7T2C - chains A and C of the 5 polymer chains in the assembly; structure by X-ray diffraction, 3.10 A resolution.

# Chain A
Name: HLA class II histocompatibility antigen, DP alpha 1 chain
From: Homo sapiens
Reference sequence: P20036 (DPA1_HUMAN); residues 1-181 here correspond to UniProt positions 32-212 (UniProt number = residue number + 31)
Amino-acid sequence (181 residues; each row starts with the number of its first residue):
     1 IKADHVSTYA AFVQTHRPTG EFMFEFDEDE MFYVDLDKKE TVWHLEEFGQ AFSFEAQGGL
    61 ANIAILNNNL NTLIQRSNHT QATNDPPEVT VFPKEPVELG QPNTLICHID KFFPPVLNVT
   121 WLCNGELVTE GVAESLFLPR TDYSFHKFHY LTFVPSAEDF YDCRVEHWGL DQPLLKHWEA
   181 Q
Disordered / not traced: 181
Cystine bridges: Cys107-Cys163
Covalent attachments: N-acetylglucosamine (NAG) linked to Asn118
Curated features (UniProtKB/Swiss-Prot):
  - region: Glu179 to Gln181 (Connecting peptide)
  - glycosylation (N-linked (GlcNAc...) asparagine): Asn78, Asn118

# Chain C
Name: Pneumolysin-derived peptide
From: Streptococcus pneumoniae
Reference sequence: Q04IN8 (TACY_STRP2); residues -1 to 11 here correspond to UniProt positions 429-441 (UniProt number = residue number + 430)
Amino-acid sequence (15 residues; numbered -3 to 11; the number before each row is that of its first residue; numbers below 1 keep their minus sign (Gly-3 is residue -3)):
    -3 GATGLAWEWW RTVYE
Disordered / not traced: -3 to -2, 11
Construct notes: cloning artifact (-3 to -2)

# Interface between chain A and chain C
Pairs across the interface (29; chain A residue first):
  Tyr9(A) - Ala2(C)  hydrogen bond (side chain-backbone)
  Tyr9(A) - Trp3(C)
  Tyr9(A) - Trp6(C)
  Ala11(A) - Trp6(C)  hydrophobic
  Phe22(A) - Trp6(C)  hydrophobic
  Phe32(A) - Leu1(C)  hydrophobic
  Ala51(A) - Thr-1(C)
  Phe52(A) - Thr-1(C)
  Phe52(A) - Leu1(C)  hydrophobic
  Ser53(A) - Thr-1(C)  hydrogen bond (backbone-backbone)
  Ser53(A) - Gly0(C)  hydrogen bond (side chain-backbone)
  Ser53(A) - Leu1(C)  hydrogen bond (backbone-backbone)
  Phe54(A) - Trp3(C)  hydrophobic
  Glu55(A) - Trp3(C)
  Gly58(A) - Trp3(C)
  Gly58(A) - Trp5(C)
  Ala61(A) - Trp5(C)  hydrophobic
  Asn62(A) - Trp3(C)
  Asn62(A) - Glu4(C)  hydrogen bond (side chain-backbone)
  Asn62(A) - Trp5(C)
  Asn62(A) - Trp6(C)  hydrogen bond (side chain-backbone)
  Ile65(A) - Trp6(C)
  Asn69(A) - Arg7(C)  hydrogen bond (side chain-backbone)
  Asn69(A) - Thr8(C)
  Asn69(A) - Val9(C)  hydrogen bond (side chain-backbone)
  Thr72(A) - Val9(C)  hydrogen bond (side chain-backbone)
  Leu73(A) - Val9(C)  hydrophobic
  Arg76(A) - Val9(C)
  Arg76(A) - Tyr10(C)
Other interface residues (no listed pair), chain A (20 interface residues in all): Trp43, Gln57, Leu66

# Overview
20 residues of chain A face 12 of chain C across their interface, with 9 hydrogen bonds. Polar contacts
include Tyr9(A)-Ala2(C), Ser53(A)-Gly0(C) and Asn62(A)-Glu4(C). N-acetylglucosamine is covalently linked to
Asn118(A).
Here chain A is HLA class II histocompatibility antigen, DP alpha 1 chain (Homo sapiens) and chain C is
Pneumolysin-derived peptide (Streptococcus pneumoniae). Entry 7T2C (Crystal structure of the B5 TCR in complex
with HLA-DP4-Ply) was determined by X-ray diffraction (same publication as 7T2A, 7T2B and 7T2D).
